6HVX - chains O and P of the 28 polymer chains in the assembly; structure by X-ray diffraction, 2.80 A resolution.

== Chain O ==
Protein: Proteasome subunit alpha type-2
Organism: Saccharomyces cerevisiae (strain ATCC 204508 / S288c)
Notes: EC 3.4.25.1
UniProtKB: P23639 (PSA2_YEAST); residues 1-250 here = UniProt positions 1-250
Sequence (250 residues; numbered 1 to 250; the number before each row is that of its first residue):
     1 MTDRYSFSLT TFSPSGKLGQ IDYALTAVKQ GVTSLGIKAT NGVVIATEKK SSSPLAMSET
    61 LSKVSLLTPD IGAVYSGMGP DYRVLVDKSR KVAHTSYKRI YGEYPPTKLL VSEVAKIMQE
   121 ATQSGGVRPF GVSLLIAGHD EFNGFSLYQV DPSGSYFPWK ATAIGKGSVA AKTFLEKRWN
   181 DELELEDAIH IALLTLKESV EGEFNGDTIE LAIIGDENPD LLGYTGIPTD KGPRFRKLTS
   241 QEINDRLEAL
UniProt features mapped onto this chain:
  - cross-link: Lys-108 (Glycyl lysine isopeptide (Lys-Gly) (interchain with G-Cter in ubiquitin))

== Chain P ==
Protein: Proteasome subunit alpha type-3
Organism: Saccharomyces cerevisiae (strain ATCC 204508 / S288c)
Notes: EC 3.4.25.1
UniProtKB: P23638 (PSA3_YEAST); residues 0-257 here correspond to UniProt positions 1-258 (UniProt number = residue number + 1)
Sequence (258 residues; each row starts with the number of its first residue; numbering starts at 0):
     0 MGSRRYDSRT TIFSPEGRLY QVEYALESIS HAGTAIGIMA SDGIVLAAER KVTSTLLEQD
    60 TSTEKLYKLN DKIAVAVAGL TADAEILINT ARIHAQNYLK TYNEDIPVEI LVRRLSDIKQ
   120 GYTQHGGLRP FGVSFIYAGY DDRYGYQLYT SNPSGNYTGW KAISVGANTS AAQTLLQMDY
   180 KDDMKVDDAI ELALKTLSKT TDSSALTYDR LEFATIRKGA NDGEVYQKIF KPQEIKDILV
   240 KTGITKKDED EEADEDMK
Not modelled in the structure: 0, 245-257
UniProt features mapped onto this chain:
  - cross-link (Glycyl lysine isopeptide (Lys-Gly)): Lys-99 (interchain with G-Cter in ubiquitin), Lys-198 (interchain with G-Cter in ubiquitin), Lys-230 (interchain with G-Cter in ubiquitin)

== Chain O / chain P interface ==
Pairs across the interface (60; chain O residue first):
  Arg-4(O) / Ser-2(P)  hydrogen bond (backbone-side chain)
  Tyr-5(O) / Ser-2(P)
  Tyr-5(O) / Tyr-5(P)
  Ser-6(O) / Gly-125(P)
  Ser-6(O) / Leu-127(P)
  Phe-7(O) / Ser-2(P)
  Phe-7(O) / Tyr-5(P)
  Phe-7(O) / Asp-6(P)
  Phe-7(O) / Gly-126(P)
  Ser-8(O) / Gly-126(P)  hydrogen bond (backbone-backbone)
  Ser-8(O) / Leu-127(P)
  Ser-8(O) / Arg-128(P)  hydrogen bond (side chain-backbone)
  Thr-10(O) / Arg-128(P)
  Thr-11(O) / Ser-7(P)
  Thr-11(O) / Thr-9(P)
  Thr-11(O) / Gln-20(P)
  Phe-12(O) / Gln-20(P)  hydrogen bond (backbone-side chain)
  Phe-12(O) / Tyr-23(P)
  Phe-12(O) / Ala-24(P)  hydrophobic
  Phe-12(O) / Arg-128(P)
  Phe-12(O) / Pro-129(P)
  Phe-12(O) / Gly-131(P)
  Ser-13(O) / Tyr-23(P)
  Pro-14(O) / Tyr-23(P)  hydrophobic
  Pro-14(O) / Glu-26(P)
  Ser-15(O) / Glu-26(P)
  Gly-16(O) / Tyr-23(P)
  Gly-16(O) / Ser-27(P)  hydrogen bond (backbone-side chain)
  Lys-38(O) / Glu-57(P)  salt bridge
  Ser-112(O) / Glu-84(P)
  Lys-116(O) / Ile-85(P)
  Gln-119(O) / Ala-81(P)
  Gln-119(O) / Asp-82(P)  hydrogen bond
  Gln-119(O) / Ile-85(P)
  Gln-119(O) / Arg-128(P)
  Thr-122(O) / Arg-128(P)  hydrogen bond (backbone-side chain)
  Gln-123(O) / Tyr-121(P)
  Gln-123(O) / Leu-127(P)
  Gln-123(O) / Arg-128(P)  hydrogen bond (side chain-backbone)
  Gln-123(O) / Phe-130(P)
  Gly-125(O) / Leu-127(P)
  Ser-153(O) / Ala-81(P)
  Gly-154(O) / Ala-81(P)
  Ser-155(O) / Ala-81(P)
  Tyr-156(O) / Glu-84(P)  hydrogen bond
  Phe-157(O) / Leu-56(P)  hydrophobic
  Pro-158(O) / Leu-56(P)
  Pro-158(O) / Glu-57(P)  hydrogen bond (backbone-backbone)
  Pro-158(O) / Thr-60(P)
  Pro-158(O) / Ser-61(P)
  Trp-159(O) / Ser-53(P)
  Trp-159(O) / Leu-55(P)
  Trp-159(O) / Leu-56(P)
  Lys-160(O) / Thr-54(P)
  Lys-160(O) / Leu-55(P)  hydrogen bond (backbone-backbone)
  Lys-160(O) / Leu-56(P)
  Lys-160(O) / Glu-57(P)
  Ala-161(O) / Leu-55(P)
  Leu-175(O) / Leu-55(P)  hydrophobic
  Glu-176(O) / Thr-54(P)
Also at the interface, not in a pair above, chain O (35 interface residues in all): Leu-9, Leu-18, Ser-124, Tyr-148, Trp-179
Also at the interface, not in a pair above, chain P (32 interface residues in all): His-30, Leu-79, Thr-80

== Overview ==
The interface between chain O and chain P involves 35 residues on one side and 32 on the other, with 11
hydrogen bonds and 1 salt bridge. Polar pairs include Lys-38(O)/Glu-57(P), Arg-4(O)/Ser-2(P) and
Ser-8(O)/Arg-128(P).
Chain O is Proteasome subunit alpha type-2 and chain P is Proteasome subunit alpha type-3, both from
Saccharomyces cerevisiae (strain ATCC 204508 / S288c); the structure, Yeast 20S proteasome in complex with 4,
was determined by X-ray diffraction together with 6HTB, 6HTC, 6HTD, 6HTP, 6HTR, 6HUB and 30 further entries
from the same study.
